Entry 7R4I (electron microscopy, 3.20 A resolution); this record covers chains B and C of the 5 polymer chains in the assembly.

== Chain B (and C) ==
Name: Spike glycoprotein
From: Severe acute respiratory syndrome coronavirus 2
Notes: chain C of this document is another copy of the same molecule, construct and numbering; everything in this record applies to it too
UniProt: P0DTC2 (SPIKE_SARS2); residues 1-1208 here = UniProt positions 1-1208
Sequence (1264 residues; row label = number of the first residue in the row):
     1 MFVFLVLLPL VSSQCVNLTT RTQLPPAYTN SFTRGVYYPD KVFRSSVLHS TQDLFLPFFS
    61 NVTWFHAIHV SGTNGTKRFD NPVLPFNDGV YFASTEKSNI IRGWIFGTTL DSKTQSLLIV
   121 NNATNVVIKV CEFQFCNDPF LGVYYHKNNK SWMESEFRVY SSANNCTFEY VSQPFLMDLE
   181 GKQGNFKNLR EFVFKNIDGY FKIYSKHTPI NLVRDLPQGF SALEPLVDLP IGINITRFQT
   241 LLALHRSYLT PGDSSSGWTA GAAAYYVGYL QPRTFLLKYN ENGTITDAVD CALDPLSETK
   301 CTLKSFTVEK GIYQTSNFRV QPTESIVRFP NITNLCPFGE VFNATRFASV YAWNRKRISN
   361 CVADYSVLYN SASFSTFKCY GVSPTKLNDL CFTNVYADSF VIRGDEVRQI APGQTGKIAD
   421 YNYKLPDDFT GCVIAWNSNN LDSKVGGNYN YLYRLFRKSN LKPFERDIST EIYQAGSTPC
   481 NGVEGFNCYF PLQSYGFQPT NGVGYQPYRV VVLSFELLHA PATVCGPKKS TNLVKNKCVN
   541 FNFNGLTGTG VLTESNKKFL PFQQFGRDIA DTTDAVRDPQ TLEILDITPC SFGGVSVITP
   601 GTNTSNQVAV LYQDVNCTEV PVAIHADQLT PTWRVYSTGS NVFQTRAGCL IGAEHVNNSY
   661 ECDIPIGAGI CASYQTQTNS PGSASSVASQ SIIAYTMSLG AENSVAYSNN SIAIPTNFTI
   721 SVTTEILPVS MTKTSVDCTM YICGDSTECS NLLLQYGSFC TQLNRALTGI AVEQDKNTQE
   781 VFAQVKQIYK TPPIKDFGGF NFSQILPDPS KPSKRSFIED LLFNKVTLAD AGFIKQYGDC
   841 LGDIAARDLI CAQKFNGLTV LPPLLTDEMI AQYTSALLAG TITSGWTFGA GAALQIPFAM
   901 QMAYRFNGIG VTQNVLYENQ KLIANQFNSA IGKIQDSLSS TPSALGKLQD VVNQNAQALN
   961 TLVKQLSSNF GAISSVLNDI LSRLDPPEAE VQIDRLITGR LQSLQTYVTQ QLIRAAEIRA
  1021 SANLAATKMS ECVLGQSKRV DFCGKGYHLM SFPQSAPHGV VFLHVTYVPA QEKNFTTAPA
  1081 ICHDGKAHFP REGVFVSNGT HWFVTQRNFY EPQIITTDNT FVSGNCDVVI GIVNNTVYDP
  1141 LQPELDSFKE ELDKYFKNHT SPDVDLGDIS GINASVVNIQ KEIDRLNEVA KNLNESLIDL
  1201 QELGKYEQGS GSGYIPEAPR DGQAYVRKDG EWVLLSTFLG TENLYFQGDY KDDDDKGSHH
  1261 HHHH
Unresolved in the structure: 1-13, 71-75, 248-251, 578-583, 621-640, 675-690, 829-854, 1147-1264 (chain C: 1-13, 71-75, 248-251, 519-520, 621-640, 675-690, 829-854, 1147-1264)
Cystine bridges: Cys15-Cys136, Cys131-Cys166, Cys291-Cys301, Cys336-Cys361, Cys379-Cys432, Cys391-Cys525, Cys538-Cys590, Cys617-Cys649, Cys662-Cys671, Cys743-Cys749, Cys1032-Cys1043, Cys1082-Cys1126
Glycans and other covalent adducts: N-acetylglucosamine (NAG) linked to Asn61, Asn122, Asn282, Asn616, Asn709, Asn1074, Asn1098, Asn1134
Construct notes: conflict Gly682 (Arg in P0DTC2), Ser683 (Arg in P0DTC2), Ser685 (Arg in P0DTC2), Pro942 (Ala in P0DTC2), Pro986 (Lys in P0DTC2), Pro987 (Val in P0DTC2); expression tag (1209-1264)
Residues lining bound ligands:
  - N-acetylglucosamine (NAG; 2-acetamido-2-deoxy-beta-D-glucopyranose), molecule 1: His146, Asn148, Asn149, Ser151, Met153
  - N-acetylglucosamine (NAG), molecule 2: Gly339, Phe342, Asn343
  - N-acetylglucosamine (NAG), molecule 3: Asn717, Leu922, Gln926, Gln1071
Curated features (UniProtKB/Swiss-Prot):
  - region: Asn280 to Cys301 (Putative superantigen), Arg403 to Asp405 (Integrin-binding motif), Asn448 to Phe456 (Immunodominant HLA epitope recognized by the CD8+), Pro681, Ala684 (Putative superantigen), Ser816 to Tyr837 (Fusion peptide 1), Lys835 to Phe855 (Fusion peptide 2), Asp1163 to Glu1202 (Heptad repeat 2)
  - site: Arg815, Ser816 (Cleavage)
  - glycosylation: Asn17 (N-linked (GlcNAc...) (complex) asparagine), Asn61 (N-linked (GlcNAc...) (hybrid) asparagine), Asn74 (N-linked (GlcNAc...) (complex) asparagine), Asn122 (N-linked (GlcNAc...) (hybrid) asparagine), Asn149 (N-linked (GlcNAc...) (complex) asparagine), Asn165 (N-linked (GlcNAc...) (complex) asparagine), Asn234 (N-linked (GlcNAc...) (high mannose) asparagine), Asn282 (N-linked (GlcNAc...) (complex) asparagine), Thr323 (O-linked (GalNAc) threonine), Ser325 (O-linked (HexNAc...) serine), Asn331 (N-linked (GlcNAc...) (complex) asparagine), Asn343 (N-linked (GlcNAc...) (complex) asparagine), Asn603 (N-linked (GlcNAc...) (hybrid) asparagine), Asn616 (N-linked (GlcNAc...) (complex) asparagine), Asn657 (N-linked (GlcNAc...) (complex) asparagine), Thr676 (O-linked (GlcNAc...) threonine), Thr678 (O-linked (GlcNAc...) threonine), Asn709 (N-linked (GlcNAc...) (high mannose) asparagine), Asn717 (N-linked (GlcNAc...) (hybrid) asparagine), Asn801 (N-linked (GlcNAc...) (hybrid) asparagine) and 6 more in UniProt
  - natural variant: Leu5 (L5F: In strain: Iota/B.1.526), Ser13 (S13I: In strain: Epsilon/B.1.427/B.1.429), Leu18 (L18F: In strain: Beta/B.1.351, Gamma/P.1 and 1 more), Thr19 (T19I: In strain: Omicron/BQ.1.1, Omicron/XBB.1.5 and 1 more; T19R: In strain: Delta/B.1.617.2, Omicron/BA.2 and 4 more), Thr20 (T20N: In strain: Gamma/P.1), Leu24 to Ala27 (sequence variant, change not given here; In strain: Omicron/BA.2, Omicron/BA.2.12.1 and 6 more), Pro26 (P26S: In strain: Gamma/P.1), Gln52 (Q52H: In strain: Omicron/EG.5.1), Ala67 (A67V: In strain: Eta/B.1.525, Omicron/BA.1), His69 to Val70 (deletion: In strain: Alpha/B.1.1.7, Eta/B.1.525 and 5 more), Gly75 (G75V: In strain: Lambda/C.37), Thr76 (T76I: In strain: Lambda/C.37), 82 further natural variant entries in UniProt
  - mutagenesis: His69 to Val70 (Increased incorporation of cleaved spike into virions), Asn121 (N121Q: Partial loss of biliverdin affinity), Arg190 (R190K: Partial loss of biliverdin affinity), Asn234 (N234Q: Increased resistance to neutralizing antibodies), Asn331 (N331Q: Reduced viral infectivity), Asn343 (N343Q: Reduced viral infectivity), Leu452 (L452R: Increased resistance to neutralizing antibodies. Decreases HLA binding to NF9 epitope. Increased binding affinity to human ACE2), Tyr453 (Y453F: Decreased HLA binding to NF9 epitope. Increased binding affinity to human ACE2), Ala475 (A475V: Increased resistance to neutralizing antibodies), Val483 (V483A: Increased resistance to neutralizing antibodies), Glu484 (E484D: Increased replication in human TMEM106B overexpressing cells), Phe490 (F490L: Increased resistance to neutralizing antibodies and human covalescent sera neutralization), 12 further mutagenesis entries in UniProt
Reported in the primary citation:
  - mutagenesis - E484K: abolished binding to 2.15
  - mutagenesis - L452R/T478K, N501Y: unchanged binding to Camel-derived nanobody 2.15
  - mutagenesis - E484K: unchanged binding to 1.10
  - mutagenesis - L452R/T478K: abolished binding to 1.10

== How chain B and chain C interact ==
Contacting residue pairs (129):
  Asn317(B) with Asp737(C), hydrogen bond
  Arg319(B) with Asp745(C), salt bridge
  Arg357(B) with Tyr200(C), hydrogen bond; Pro230(C)
  Gly381(B) with Arg983(C), hydrogen bond (backbone-side chain); Leu984(C)
  Val382(B) with Arg983(C); Leu984(C), hydrophobic
  Ser383(B) with Arg983(C), hydrogen bond (backbone-backbone); Leu984(C)
  Lys386(B) with Ser982(C), hydrogen bond (side chain-backbone)
  Asp389(B) with Ser982(C)
  Leu390(B) with Ser982(C); Arg983(C)
  Asn394(B) with Tyr200(C), hydrogen bond
  Tyr396(B) with Asp198(C); Tyr200(C), hydrogen bond
  Thr430(B) with Arg983(C)
  Leu517(B) with Arg983(C)
  Leu518(B) with Tyr200(C)
  Ala520(B) with Lys41(C)
  Thr547(B) with Asn978(C); Ser982(C), hydrogen bond
  Lys557(B) with Phe43(C)
  Lys558(B) with Asn282(C)
  Leu560(B) with Glu224(C)
  Phe562(B) with Lys41(C); Pro225(C)
  Gln563(B) with Lys41(C); Val42(C), hydrogen bond (side chain-backbone); Phe43(C)
  Phe565(B) with Lys41(C); Val42(C); Phe43(C)
  Gly566(B) with Phe43(C)
  Arg567(B) with Phe43(C), hydrogen bond (backbone-backbone)
  Ile569(B) with Val47(C), hydrophobic
  Ala570(B) with Val963(C); Leu966(C); Ser967(C)
  Asp571(B) with Ser967(C)
  Phe592(B) with Met740(C), hydrophobic; Phe855(C); Gly857(C)
  Gln613(B) with Leu861(C)
  Asp614(B) with Thr859(C), hydrogen bond
  Arg646(B) with Pro862(C)
  Pro665(B) with Leu864(C), hydrophobic
  Gly667(B) with Pro863(C); Leu864(C)
  Ala668(B) with Pro863(C), hydrogen bond (backbone-backbone); Leu864(C); Thr866(C)
  Gly669(B) with Leu864(C); Thr866(C)
  Met697(B) with Leu865(C), hydrophobic; Met869(C)
  Leu699(B) with Lys786(C); Ile788(C), hydrophobic; Met869(C); Tyr873(C)
  Ala701(B) with Gln787(C); Ile788(C), hydrogen bond (backbone-backbone)
  Glu702(B) with Ile788(C)
  Asn703(B) with Gln787(C); Ile788(C), hydrogen bond (backbone-backbone); Tyr789(C); Lys790(C), hydrogen bond (backbone-backbone)
  Val705(B) with Thr883(C); Ser884(C); Gln895(C)
  Tyr707(B) with Asp796(C); Phe797(C); Thr883(C); Ile896(C); Pro897(C), hydrogen bond (side chain-backbone); Phe898(C)
  Ser711(B) with Gln895(C); Pro897(C)
  Ile712(B) with Gln895(C), hydrogen bond (backbone-side chain)
  Ala713(B) with Leu894(C); Gln895(C), hydrogen bond (backbone-backbone)
  Thr961(B) with Gln762(C); Arg765(C)
  Gln965(B) with Tyr756(C); Gly757(C); Ser758(C), hydrogen bond (side chain-backbone); Phe759(C)
  Ser968(B) with Gly757(C)
  Asn969(B) with Gln755(C)
  Phe970(B) with Gln755(C), hydrogen bond (backbone-backbone); Tyr756(C); Phe759(C), hydrophobic
  Gly971(B) with Gln755(C), hydrogen bond (backbone-side chain)
  Ala972(B) with Gln755(C), hydrogen bond (backbone-side chain)
  Arg995(B) with Asp994(C), salt bridge
  Gln1002(B) with Tyr756(C), hydrogen bond; Gln1005(C), hydrogen bond
  Ser1003(B) with Phe759(C)
  Thr1006(B) with Gln1005(C)
  Gln1010(B) with Leu1012(C)
  Glu1017(B) with Arg1019(C), salt bridge
  Arg1039(B) with Glu1031(C), salt bridge
  Val1040(B) with Gly889(C); Ser1030(C)
  Asp1041(B) with Gln784(C); Gly889(C); Ser1030(C); Leu1034(C)
  Lys1045(B) with Lys786(C)
  Gly1046(B) with Ala890(C)
  Tyr1047(B) with Trp886(C), hydrogen bond (side chain-backbone); Ala890(C)
  Glu1072(B) with Leu894(C)
  Asn1074(B) with Gln895(C)
  Thr1077(B) with Met900(C)
  Pro1079(B) with Tyr917(C), hydrophobic
  Phe1089(B) with Asn914(C)
  Pro1090(B) with Gln913(C)
  Val1094(B) with Tyr904(C)
  Arg1107(B) with Tyr904(C); Gln913(C)
  Phe1121(B) with Asn914(C)
  Ser1123(B) with Asn914(C); Glu918(C), hydrogen bond
  Val1128(B) with Glu918(C)
  Val1129(B) with Tyr917(C)
  Ile1130(B) with Gln920(C)
  Leu1141(B) with Leu1141(C), hydrophobic
Also at the interface, not in a pair above, chain B (96 interface residues in all): Gly548, Phe559, Gln564, Ala647, Ile666, Gly700, Ser704, Ser708, Pro715, Thr1009, Ile1013, Tyr1067, Val1068, Pro1069, Ala1078, Val1122, Gly1124, Leu1145
Also at the interface, not in a pair above, chain C (89 interface residues in all): Asp40, Arg44, Glu773, Pro792, Ile794, Asn856, Val860, Gln872, Ile882, Thr887, Asn907, Leu981, Asp985, Gln1002, Thr1009, Glu1111, Gln1113, Glu1144

== Overview ==
The interface between chain B and chain C involves 96 residues on one side and 89 on the other, with 26
hydrogen bonds and 4 salt bridges. Polar pairs include Arg319(B)-Asp745(C), Arg995(B)-Asp994(C) and
Glu1017(B)-Arg1019(C). The paper reports that E484K of chain B abolishes binding to 2.15; L452R/T478K of chain
B abolish binding to 1.10.
Chain B and chain C are both Spike glycoprotein (Severe acute respiratory syndrome coronavirus 2); the
structure, The SARS-CoV-2 spike in complex with the 2.15 neutralizing nanobody, was determined by electron
microscopy (same publication as 7R4Q and 7R4R).
